6D88 - chains A and E of the 6 polymer chains in the assembly; structure by X-ray diffraction, 2.85 A resolution.

Chain A:
Molecule: Tubulin alpha-1B chain
Source organism: Sus scrofa
UniProt: Q2XVP4 (TBA1B_PIG); residues 1-450 here = UniProt positions 1-450
Sequence (450 residues; row label = number of the first residue in the row):
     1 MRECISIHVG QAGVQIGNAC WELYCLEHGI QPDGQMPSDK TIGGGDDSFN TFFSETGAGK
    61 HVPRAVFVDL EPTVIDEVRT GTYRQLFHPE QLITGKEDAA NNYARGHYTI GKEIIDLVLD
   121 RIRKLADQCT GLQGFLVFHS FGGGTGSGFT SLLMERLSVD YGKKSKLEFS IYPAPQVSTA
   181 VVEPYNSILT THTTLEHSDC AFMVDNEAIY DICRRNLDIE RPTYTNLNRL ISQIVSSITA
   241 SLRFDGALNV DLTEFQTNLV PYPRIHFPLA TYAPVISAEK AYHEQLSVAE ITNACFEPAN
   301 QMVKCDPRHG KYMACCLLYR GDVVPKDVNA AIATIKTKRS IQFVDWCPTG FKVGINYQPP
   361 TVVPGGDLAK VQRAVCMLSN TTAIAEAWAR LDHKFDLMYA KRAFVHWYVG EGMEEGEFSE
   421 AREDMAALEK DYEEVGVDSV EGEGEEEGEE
Unresolved in the structure: 438-450
Ion coordination: Ca2+: Asp-39, Thr-41, Gly-44, Glu-55
Residues lining bound ligands:
  - G9K ([2-(1H-indol-3-yl)-1H-imidazol-4-yl](8-methoxy-1,4-benzodioxin-6-yl)methanone): Asn-101, Thr-179, Ala-180, Val-181
  - GTP (guanosine-5'-triphosphate): Gly-10, Gln-11, Ala-12, Gln-15, Ile-16, Asp-69, Asp-98, Ala-99, Ala-100, Asn-101, Ser-140, Gly-142, Gly-143, Gly-144, Thr-145, Gly-146, Ile-171, Pro-173, Val-177, Ser-178, Thr-179, Glu-183, Asn-206, Tyr-224, Leu-227, Asn-228, Ile-231
Curated features (UniProtKB/Swiss-Prot):
  - motif: Met-1 to Cys-4 (MREC motif)
  - active site: Glu-254
  - binding site (GTP): Gly-10, Gln-11, Ala-12, Gln-15, Glu-71, Ala-99, Ser-140, Gly-143, Gly-144, Thr-145, Gly-146, Thr-179, Glu-183, Asn-206, Tyr-224, Asn-228, Leu-252
  - binding site (Mg(2+)): Glu-71
  - modified residue: Lys-40 (N6,N6,N6-trimethyllysine), Ser-48 (Phosphoserine), Ser-232 (Phosphoserine), Tyr-282 (3'-nitrotyrosine), Arg-339 (Omega-N-methylarginine), Ser-439 (Phosphoserine), Glu-443 (5-glutamyl polyglutamate), Glu-445 (5-glutamyl polyglutamate)
  - cross-link (Glycyl lysine isopeptide (Lys-Gly)): Lys-326 (interchain with G-Cter in ubiquitin), Lys-370 (interchain with G-Cter in ubiquitin)
What the authors report for this chain:
  - binding site for G9K: Ser-178, Thr-179, Val-181

Chain E:
Molecule: Stathmin-4
Source organism: Rattus norvegicus
UniProt: P63043 (STMN4_RAT); residues 5-145 here correspond to UniProt positions 49-189 (UniProt number = residue number + 44)
Sequence (143 residues; each row starts with the number of its first residue):
     3 MADMEVIELN KCTSGQSFEV ILKPPSFDGV PEFNASLPRR RDPSLEEIQK KLEAAEERRK
    63 YQEAELLKHL AEKREHEREV IQKAIEENNN FIKMAKEKLA QKMESNKENR EAHLAAMLER
   123 LQEKDKHAEE VRKNKELKEE ASR
Unresolved in the structure: 3-5, 29-43, 142-145
Differences from the reference sequence: expression tag (3-4)
Curated features (UniProtKB/Swiss-Prot):
  - modified residue: Ser-46 (Phosphoserine)

Chain A / chain E interface:
Residue-residue contacts - 62 pairs, chain A then chain E:
  Tyr-108(A) / Leu-54(E)  hydrophobic
  Tyr-108(A) / Ala-57(E)  hydrophobic
  Tyr-108(A) / Arg-61(E)
  Thr-109(A) / Arg-61(E)  hydrogen bond
  Lys-112(A) / Leu-54(E)
  Lys-112(A) / Glu-55(E)
  Lys-112(A) / Glu-58(E)
  Leu-152(A) / Leu-54(E)  hydrophobic
  Glu-155(A) / Ile-50(E)
  Arg-156(A) / Leu-47(E)
  Arg-156(A) / Gln-51(E)
  Ser-158(A) / Asp-44(E)
  Val-159(A) / Pro-45(E)
  His-197(A) / Asp-44(E)
  His-197(A) / Pro-45(E)
  Asp-245(A) / Cys-14(E)  hydrogen bond
  Asp-245(A) / Ser-16(E)
  Ala-247(A) / Asn-12(E)
  Ala-247(A) / Ser-19(E)
  Leu-248(A) / Ser-19(E)
  Pro-325(A) / Gln-18(E)
  Pro-325(A) / Phe-20(E)  hydrophobic
  Asn-329(A) / Met-6(E)
  Asn-329(A) / Val-8(E)
  Asn-329(A) / Phe-20(E)
  Asn-329(A) / Val-22(E)
  Ile-332(A) / Val-22(E)  hydrophobic
  Ala-333(A) / Met-6(E)  hydrophobic
  Lys-336(A) / Leu-24(E)
  Asp-345(A) / Pro-27(E)
  Asp-345(A) / Ser-28(E)  hydrogen bond (backbone-backbone)
  Trp-346(A) / Pro-27(E)
  Cys-347(A) / Pro-27(E)
  Pro-348(A) / Lys-25(E)
  Pro-348(A) / Pro-27(E)
  Thr-349(A) / Ile-23(E)
  Thr-349(A) / Leu-24(E)  hydrogen bond (backbone-backbone)
  Thr-349(A) / Lys-25(E)  hydrogen bond (backbone-backbone)
  Gly-350(A) / Val-22(E)
  Phe-351(A) / Glu-21(E)
  Phe-351(A) / Val-22(E)  hydrogen bond (backbone-backbone)
  Lys-352(A) / Phe-20(E)
  Lys-352(A) / Glu-21(E)
  Val-353(A) / Ser-19(E)
  Val-353(A) / Phe-20(E)  hydrogen bond (backbone-backbone)
  Gly-354(A) / Gln-18(E)
  Ile-355(A) / Gly-17(E)
  Ile-355(A) / Gln-18(E)  hydrogen bond (backbone-backbone)
  Asn-356(A) / Ser-16(E)
  Tyr-357(A) / Cys-14(E)
  Tyr-357(A) / Thr-15(E)
  Tyr-357(A) / Ser-16(E)  hydrogen bond (backbone-backbone)
  Tyr-357(A) / Gly-17(E)
  Tyr-357(A) / Gln-18(E)  hydrogen bond
  Val-409(A) / Gln-64(E)
  Gly-410(A) / Arg-61(E)
  Gly-410(A) / Gln-64(E)
  Glu-411(A) / Arg-61(E)  hydrogen bond (backbone-side chain)
  Gly-412(A) / Ala-57(E)
  Gly-412(A) / Arg-60(E)  hydrogen bond (backbone-side chain)
  Gly-412(A) / Arg-61(E)
  Glu-414(A) / Arg-60(E)  salt bridge
Interface residues without a listed pair, chain A (39 interface residues in all): His-107, Glu-196, Val-328, Gln-358
Interface residues without a listed pair, chain E (32 interface residues in all): Pro-26, Ser-46, Lys-53

Overview:
39 residues of chain A and 32 residues of chain E are in contact, with 12 hydrogen bonds and 1 salt bridge.
Polar contacts include Glu-414(A)/Arg-60(E), Thr-109(A)/Arg-61(E) and Asp-245(A)/Cys-14(E). Chain A binds GTP
and compound G9K. The paper reports a binding site for G9K at Ser-178(A), Thr-179(A) and Val-181(A).
Chain A is Tubulin alpha-1B chain (Sus scrofa) and chain E is Stathmin-4 (Rattus norvegicus); the structure,
Tubulin-RB3_SLD-TTL in complex with compound 13f, was determined by X-ray diffraction.
